PDB entry 5TD8 | X-ray diffraction, 7.53 A resolution (low resolution: residue-level contacts below are approximate; hydrogen-bond / salt-bridge calls are withheld) | chains C and E of the 5 polymer chains in the assembly

== Chain C ==
Molecule: Kinetochore protein SPC24
From: Saccharomyces cerevisiae (strain ATCC 204508 / S288c)
UniProt: Q04477 (SPC24_YEAST); residue numbers follow UniProt; this construct covers 1-62, 162-213
Chain sequence (114 residues; each row starts with the number of its first residue; note: 99 numbers in that range are skipped by the numbering (no residue carries them; nothing is unmodelled there)):
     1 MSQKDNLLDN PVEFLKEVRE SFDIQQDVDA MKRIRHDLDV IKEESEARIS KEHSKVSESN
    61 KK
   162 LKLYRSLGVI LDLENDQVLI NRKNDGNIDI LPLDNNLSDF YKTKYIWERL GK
Not modelled in the structure: 1-3
UniProt features mapped onto this chain:
  - modified residue: Ser2 (N-acetylserine)

== Chain E ==
Molecule: nanobody
From: Vicugna pacos
Notes: antibody fragment or engineered binder
Chain sequence (145 residues; each row starts with the number of its first residue):
     1 MQVQLVESGG GLVHPGGSLR LSCAASGRTG SRHAVAWFRQ APGKERDFVA SINAVGLVRN
    61 YADSVLGRFS ISRDFAKNEV YLQMNSLEPE DTAVYYCAAR YYSGTYSSTY DRDDYDYWGQ
   121 GTQVTVSSGG GLPETGGLEH HHHHH
Not modelled in the structure: 1-2, 28-32, 61-64, 103-114, 129-145
Disulfide bonds: Cys23-Cys97

== How chain C and chain E interact ==
Pairs across the interface (7; chain C residue first):
  Glu13(C) - His33(E)
  Phe14(C) - His33(E)
  Glu17(C) - His33(E)
  Glu17(C) - Val55(E)
  Val18(C) - Val55(E)
  Ser21(C) - Val55(E)
  Ser21(C) - Leu57(E)
Other interface residues (no listed pair), chain C (7 interface residues in all): Leu8, Phe22
Other interface residues (no listed pair), chain E (6 interface residues in all): Asn53, Ala54, Phe75
The authors on this interface:
  - epitope / paratope residues, chain C: Leu8(C), Phe14(C)

== Summary ==
7 residues of chain C and 6 residues of chain E are in contact. From the paper: epitope/paratope residues
Leu8(C) and Phe14(C).
Chain C is Kinetochore protein SPC24 (Saccharomyces cerevisiae (strain ATCC 204508 / S288c)) and chain E is
nanobody (Vicugna pacos); the structure, Crystal structure of an Extended Dwarf Ndc80 Complex, was determined
by X-ray diffraction together with 5TCS from the same study.
